PDB entry 1ZQP | X-ray diffraction, 2.80 A resolution | chains T and A of the 3 polymer chains in the assembly

Chain T:
Molecule: 8-nt DNA strand
Sequence (8 nucleotides; row label = number of the first residue in the row):
     1 CATTAGAA

Chain A:
Molecule: Protein (DNA polymerase beta (e.c.2.7.7.7))
Organism: Homo sapiens
Reference sequence: P06746 (DPOB_HUMAN); residues 2-335 here correspond to UniProt positions 1-334 (UniProt number = residue number - 1)
Sequence (335 residues; numbered 1 to 335; the number before each row is that of its first residue):
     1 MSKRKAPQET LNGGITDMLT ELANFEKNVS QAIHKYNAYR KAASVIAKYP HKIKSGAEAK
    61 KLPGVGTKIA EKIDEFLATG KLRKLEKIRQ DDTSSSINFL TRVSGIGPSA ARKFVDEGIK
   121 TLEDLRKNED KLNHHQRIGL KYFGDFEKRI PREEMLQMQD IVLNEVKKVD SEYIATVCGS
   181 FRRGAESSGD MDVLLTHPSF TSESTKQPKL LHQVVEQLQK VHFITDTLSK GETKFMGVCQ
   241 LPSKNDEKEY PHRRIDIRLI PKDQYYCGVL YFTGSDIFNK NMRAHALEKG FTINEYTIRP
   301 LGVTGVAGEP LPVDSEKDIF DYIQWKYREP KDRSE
Not modelled in the structure: 1-8
Bound ions: K+ site 1: Lys-60, Leu-62, Val-65; K+ site 2: Thr-101, Val-103, Ile-106 (shared with 1 residue of chain P)
UniProt features mapped onto this chain:
  - binding site (K(+)): Lys-61
  - binding site (Na(+)): Lys-61

How chain T and chain A interact:
Contacting residue pairs (11):
  DA2(T) with Tyr-296(A), sugar contact
  DT3(T) with Thr-233(A), phosphate contact; Lys-234(A), base contact
  DT4(T) with Ser-229(A), phosphate contact; Gly-231(A), phosphate contact; Glu-232(A), hydrogen bond to the phosphate; Thr-233(A), hydrogen bond to the phosphate; Lys-234(A), hydrogen bond to the phosphate
  DA5(T) with Ser-229(A), phosphate contact; Lys-230(A), hydrogen bond to the phosphate
  DG6(T) with Asn-133(A), phosphate contact
Other interface residues (no listed pair), chain A (9 interface residues in all): His-134

Summary:
The interface between chain T and chain A involves 5 residues on one side and 9 on the other; the contacts
include 4 hydrogen bonds. Among the polar pairs are DT4(T)/Glu-232(A), DT4(T)/Thr-233(A) and
DT4(T)/Lys-234(A).
Here chain T is an 8-nt DNA strand and chain A is Protein (DNA polymerase beta (e.c.2.7.7.7)) (Homo sapiens).
Entry 1ZQP (DNA polymerase beta (pol B) (e.c.2.7.7.7) complexed with seven base pairs of DNA; soaked in the
...) was determined by X-ray diffraction together with 1ZQA, 1ZQB, 1ZQC, 1ZQD, 1ZQE, 1ZQG and 28 further
entries from the same study.
